5DB2 - chain A; structure by X-ray diffraction, 1.54 A resolution.

# Chain A
Name: Menin
Source organism: Homo sapiens
UniProtKB: O00255 (MEN1_HUMAN), isoform O00255-2; residue numbers follow UniProt; this construct covers 1-53, 74-386, 399-459, 537-593
Amino-acid sequence (489 residues; row label = number of the first residue in the row; note: 109 numbers in that range are skipped by the numbering (no residue carries them; nothing is unmodelled there); numbers below 1 keep their minus sign (Gly-4 is residue -4)):
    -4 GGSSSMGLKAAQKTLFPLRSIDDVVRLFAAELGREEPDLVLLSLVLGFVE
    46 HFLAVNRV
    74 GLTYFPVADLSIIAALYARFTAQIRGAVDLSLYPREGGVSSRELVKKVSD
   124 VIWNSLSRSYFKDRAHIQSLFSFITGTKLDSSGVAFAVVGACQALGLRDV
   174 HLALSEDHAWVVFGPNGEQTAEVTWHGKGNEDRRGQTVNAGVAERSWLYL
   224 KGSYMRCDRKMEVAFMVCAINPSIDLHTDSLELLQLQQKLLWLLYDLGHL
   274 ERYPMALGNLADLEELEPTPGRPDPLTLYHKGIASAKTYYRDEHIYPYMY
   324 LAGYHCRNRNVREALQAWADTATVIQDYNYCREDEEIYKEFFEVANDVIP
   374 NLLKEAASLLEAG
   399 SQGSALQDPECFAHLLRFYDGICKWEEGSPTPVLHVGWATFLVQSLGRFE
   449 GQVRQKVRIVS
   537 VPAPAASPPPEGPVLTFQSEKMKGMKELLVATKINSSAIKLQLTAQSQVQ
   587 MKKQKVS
Unresolved in the structure: -4 to 1, 537-547, 590-593
Sequence notes: expression tag (-4 to 0); engineered mutation Ala541 (Thr in O00255)
UniProt features mapped onto this chain:
  - natural variant: Pro12 (P12L: In MEN1), Leu22 (L22R: In MEN1), Glu26 (E26K: In parathyroid adenoma and MEN1), Leu39 (L39W: In MEN1), Gly42 (G42D: In MEN1), Glu45 (E45G: In MEN1; E45K: In MEN1), Leu89 to Ala95 (deletion: In MEN1), Arg98 (R98L: In MEN1), Gly110 (G110E: In MEN1), Lys119 (deletion: In MEN1), Lys135 (K135I: In MEN1), His139 (H139D: In MEN1; H139P: In MEN1; H139R: In MEN1; H139Y: In MEN1), 75 further natural variant entries in UniProt
  - mutagenesis: Ala182 (A182F: Reduced interaction with KMT2A), Met278 (M278W: Loss of interaction with KMT2A and JUND), Asp285 (D285R: Reduced interaction with KMT2A; when associated with R-288 and R-290), Glu288 (E288R: Reduced interaction with KMT2A; when associated with R-285 and R-290), Glu290 (E290R: Reduced interaction with KMT2A; when associated with R-285 and R-288), Tyr319 (Y319A: Reduced interaction with KMT2A), Tyr323 (Y323A: Reduced interaction with KMT2A), Glu366 (E366A: Reduced interaction with KMT2A; when associated with A-370), Asp370 (D370A: Reduced interaction with KMT2A; when associated with A-366)
  - modified residue: Ser543 (Phosphoserine)
Small-molecule neighbours: mi-389 (58R; 2-{2-cyano-5-[(4-{[6-(2,2,2-trifluoroethyl)thieno[2,3-d]pyrimidin-4-yl]amino}piperidin-1-yl)methyl]-1H-indol-1-yl}aceta mide): Ser155, Leu177, Ser178, Glu179, Asp180, His181, Ala182, Phe238, Cys241, Tyr276, Met278, Tyr319, Met322, Tyr323, Ala325, Gly326, Trp341, Glu363, Glu366, Val367, Val371
Reported in the primary citation:
  - binding site for mi-389: Glu363, Glu366

# Summary
Chain A binds mi-389. From UniProt: 9 mutagenesis sites. From the paper: a binding site for mi-389 at Glu363
and Glu366.
Chain A is Menin (Homo sapiens); the structure, Menin in complex with MI-389, was determined by X-ray
diffraction (same publication as 5DB0, 5DB1 and 5DB3).
